PDB entry 4LJ0 | X-ray diffraction, 2.15 A resolution | chains A and B of the 5 polymer chains in the assembly

Chain A (and B):
Name: Nab2
Organism: Chaetomium thermophilum
Notes: fragment: Nab2 Zn fingers 3-5; chain B of this document is another copy of the same molecule, construct and numbering; everything in this record applies to it too
UniProtKB: G0SCL7 (G0SCL7_CHATD); residues 401-466 here = UniProt positions 401-466
Amino-acid sequence (66 residues; row label = number of the first residue in the row):
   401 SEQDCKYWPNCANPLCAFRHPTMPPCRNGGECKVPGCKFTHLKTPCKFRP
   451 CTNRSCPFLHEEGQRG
Unresolved in the structure: 401 (chain B: 401, 466)
Bound ions: Zn2+ site 1: C405, C411, C416, H420; Zn2+ site 2: C426, C432, C437, H441; Zn2+ site 3: C446, C451, C456, H460
From the paper describing this entry:
  - binding site for polyadenosine RNA: C405, K406, Y407, C411, A412, C416, F418
  - binding site for polyadenosine RNA: P445, K447, F448, C451, T452, F458
  - binding site for polyadenosine RNA: C426, R427, F439
  - Zn2+ coordination: C405, C411, C416, C426, C451

Interface between chain A and chain B:
Pairs across the interface (8):
  E402(A) - P414(B)
  Q403(A) - C411(B)  hydrogen bond (side chain-backbone)
  Q403(A) - N413(B)
  Q403(A) - P414(B)
  Q403(A) - H420(B)
  A417(A) - P414(B)
  F418(A) - A412(B)
  F418(A) - P414(B)  hydrophobic
Interface residues without a listed pair, chain B (7 interface residues in all): L415, C416

Overview:
4 residues of chain A and 7 residues of chain B are in contact; the contacts include 1 hydrogen bond. Its one
hydrogen-bonded contact is Q403(A)-C411(B). From the paper: a binding site for polyadenosine RNA at C405(A),
K406(A) and Y407(A) among others; Zn2+ coordination by C405(A), C411(A) and C416(A) among others.
Chain A and chain B are both Nab2 (Chaetomium thermophilum); the structure, Nab2 Zn fingers complexed with
polyadenosine, was determined by X-ray diffraction.
